5MPX - chains B and C of the 4 polymer chains in the assembly; structure by X-ray diffraction, 1.94 A resolution.

# Chain B (and C)
Protein: Multiple organellar RNA editing factor 1, mitochondrial
Source organism: Arabidopsis thaliana
Notes: chain C of this document is another copy of the same molecule, construct and numbering; everything in this record applies to it too
UniProtKB: O49429 (MORF1_ARATH); residue numbers follow UniProt; this construct covers 79-190
Chain sequence (115 residues; row label = number of the first residue in the row):
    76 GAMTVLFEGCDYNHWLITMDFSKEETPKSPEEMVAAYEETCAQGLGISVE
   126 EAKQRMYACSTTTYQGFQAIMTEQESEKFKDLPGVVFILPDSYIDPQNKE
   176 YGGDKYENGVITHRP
Sequence notes: expression tag (76-78)
From the paper describing this entry:
  - self-association interface (contacts with another copy of this molecule): Val-185, Thr-187
  - mutagenesis - P165S: decreased binding to MORF3 (citing earlier work)
  - mutagenesis - P165S: unchanged binding to MORF1 homomer (citing earlier work)
  - mutagenesis - F162A, F162E, L164A, L164E: decreased binding to wild type MORF1
  - mutagenesis - C85S: unchanged binding to wild type MORF1

# How chain B and chain C interact
Pairs across the interface (33):
  Gly-76(B) / Lys-155(C)  hydrogen bond (backbone-backbone)
  Gly-76(B) / Asp-156(C)
  Gly-76(B) / Leu-157(C)  hydrogen bond (backbone-backbone)
  Met-78(B) / Val-161(C)
  Thr-79(B) / Lys-155(C)  hydrogen bond (side chain-backbone)
  Thr-79(B) / Val-160(C)  hydrogen bond (side chain-backbone)
  Thr-79(B) / Val-161(C)
  Thr-79(B) / Ile-163(C)
  Val-80(B) / Val-161(C)  hydrogen bond (backbone-backbone)
  Val-80(B) / Phe-162(C)
  Val-80(B) / Ile-163(C)  hydrogen bond (backbone-backbone)
  Leu-81(B) / Glu-152(C)
  Leu-81(B) / Ile-163(C)  hydrophobic
  Phe-82(B) / Ile-163(C)  hydrogen bond (backbone-backbone)
  Phe-82(B) / Leu-164(C)  hydrophobic
  Phe-82(B) / Pro-165(C)
  Asp-95(B) / Met-78(C)
  Lys-98(B) / Met-78(C)
  Glu-152(B) / Leu-81(C)
  Lys-155(B) / Gly-76(C)  hydrogen bond (backbone-backbone)
  Lys-155(B) / Thr-79(C)
  Leu-157(B) / Gly-76(C)  hydrogen bond (backbone-backbone)
  Val-160(B) / Met-78(C)
  Val-160(B) / Thr-79(C)  hydrogen bond (backbone-side chain)
  Val-161(B) / Met-78(C)
  Val-161(B) / Thr-79(C)
  Val-161(B) / Val-80(C)  hydrogen bond (backbone-backbone)
  Phe-162(B) / Val-80(C)
  Ile-163(B) / Thr-79(C)
  Ile-163(B) / Val-80(C)  hydrogen bond (backbone-backbone)
  Ile-163(B) / Leu-81(C)  hydrophobic
  Ile-163(B) / Phe-82(C)  hydrogen bond (backbone-backbone)
  Pro-165(B) / Phe-82(C)
Also at the interface, not in a pair above, chain B (22 interface residues in all): Tyr-87, Trp-90, Ser-151, Asp-156, Pro-158, Leu-164
Also at the interface, not in a pair above, chain C (20 interface residues in all): Tyr-87, Trp-90, Ser-151, Phe-154

# Summary
Chain B and chain C form an interface of 22 and 20 residues respectively; the contacts include 13 hydrogen
bonds. Polar pairs include Thr-79(B)/Lys-155(C), Thr-79(B)/Val-160(C) and Gly-76(B)/Lys-155(C). The paper
reports that F162A, F162E and L164A of chain B, among others, reduce binding to wild type MORF1; a
self-association interface involving Val-185(B) and Thr-187(B); 6 substitutions were tested in all.
Chain B and chain C are both Multiple organellar RNA editing factor 1, mitochondrial (Arabidopsis thaliana);
the structure, Crystal structure of Arabidopsis thaliana RNA editing factor MORF1, space group P2(1), was
determined by X-ray diffraction, deposited together with 5MPW.
